Entry 5MA8 (X-ray diffraction, 2.35 A resolution); this record covers chains A and B.

== Chain A ==
Molecule: GA-binding protein subunit beta-1
Source organism: synthetic construct
Amino-acid sequence (161 residues; numbered 9 to 169; the number before each row is that of its first residue):
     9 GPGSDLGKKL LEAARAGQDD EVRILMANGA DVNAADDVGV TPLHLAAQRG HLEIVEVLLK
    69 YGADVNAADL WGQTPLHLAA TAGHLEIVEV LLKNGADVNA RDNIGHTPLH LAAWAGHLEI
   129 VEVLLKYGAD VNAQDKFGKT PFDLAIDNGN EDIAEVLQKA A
Disordered / not traced: 9-12

== Chain B ==
Molecule: Green fluorescent protein
Source organism: Aequorea victoria
UniProtKB: P42212 (GFP_AEQVI); aligned to UniProt positions 2-238 over residues 2-238
Amino-acid sequence (243 residues; each row starts with the number of its first residue; note: 2 numbers in that range are skipped by the numbering (no residue carries them; nothing is unmodelled there); numbers below 1 keep their minus sign (Gly-4 is residue -4)):
    -4 GPGSMVSKGE ELFTGVVPIL VELDGDVNGH KFSVSGEGEG DATYGKLTLK FICTTGKLPV
    56 PWPTLVTTL
    66 T
    68 VQCFSRYPDH MKQHDFFKSA MPEGYVQERT IFFKDDGNYK TRAEVKFEGD TLVNRIELKG
   128 IDFKEDGNIL GHKLEYNYNS HNVYIMADKQ KNGIKVNFKI RHNIEDGSVQ LADHYQQNTP
   188 IGDGPVLLPD NHYLSTQSAL SKDPNEKRDH MVLLEFVTAA GITLGMDELY KQA
Disordered / not traced: -4 to 2, 231-240
Differences from the reference sequence: expression tag (-4 to 1, 239-240); conflict Leu64 (Phe in P42212), Leu231 (His in P42212); chromophore (66, 66, 66)
Modified positions: Thr66 (chromophore; CRO)
Covalently attached groups: covalent link Leu64-Thr66; covalent link Thr66-Val68

== Interface between chain A and chain B ==
Residue-residue contacts (31):
  Arg23(A) - Glu34(B)  salt bridge
  Leu78(A) - Ser208(B)
  Leu78(A) - Asp210(B)
  Leu78(A) - Val219(B)
  Trp79(A) - Thr43(B)
  Trp79(A) - Leu44(B)  hydrogen bond (side chain-backbone)
  Trp79(A) - Val219(B)
  Trp79(A) - Leu220(B)  hydrogen bond (side chain-backbone)
  Trp79(A) - Leu221(B)
  Gln81(A) - Lys41(B)  hydrogen bond
  Gln81(A) - Thr43(B)
  Leu86(A) - Lys41(B)
  Thr89(A) - Tyr39(B)  hydrogen bond (backbone-side chain)
  Ala90(A) - Tyr39(B)
  Asp110(A) - Leu221(B)
  Asn111(A) - Ala206(B)
  Asn111(A) - Ser208(B)  hydrogen bond
  Ile112(A) - Gln204(B)
  Ile112(A) - Ala206(B)  hydrophobic
  Ile112(A) - Leu221(B)
  Ile112(A) - Phe223(B)  hydrophobic
  His114(A) - Gln204(B)
  His114(A) - Phe223(B)
  Trp122(A) - Arg73(B)
  Trp122(A) - Thr225(B)
  Phe145(A) - Tyr145(B)
  Phe145(A) - Asn146(B)
  Phe145(A) - Ser147(B)
  Phe145(A) - Gln204(B)
  Phe145(A) - Ser205(B)
  Asn156(A) - Arg73(B)  hydrogen bond
Interface residues without a listed pair, chain A (21 interface residues in all): Asp45, Arg57, Leu119, Ala123, Asp143, Lys144, Lys147
Interface residues without a listed pair, chain B (23 interface residues in all): Val11, Lys45, Pro211, Glu222

== Summary ==
21 residues of chain A face 23 of chain B across their interface, with 6 hydrogen bonds and 1 salt bridge.
Among the polar pairs are Arg23(A)-Glu34(B), Trp79(A)-Leu44(B) and Trp79(A)-Leu220(B).
Chain A is GA-binding protein subunit beta-1 (synthetic construct) and chain B is Green fluorescent protein
(Aequorea victoria); the structure, GFP-binding DARPin 3G124nc, was determined by X-ray diffraction, deposited
together with 5MA3, 5MA4, 5MA5, 5MA6, 5MA9, 5MAD and 5MAK.
